7U1A - chains C and F of the 11 polymer chains in the assembly; structure by electron microscopy, 3.30 A resolution.

== Chain C ==
Molecule: Replication factor C subunit 3
Source organism: Saccharomyces cerevisiae
Reference sequence: P38629 (RFC3_YEAST); numbering as in UniProt (aligned over 1-340)
Chain sequence (340 residues; each row starts with the number of its first residue):
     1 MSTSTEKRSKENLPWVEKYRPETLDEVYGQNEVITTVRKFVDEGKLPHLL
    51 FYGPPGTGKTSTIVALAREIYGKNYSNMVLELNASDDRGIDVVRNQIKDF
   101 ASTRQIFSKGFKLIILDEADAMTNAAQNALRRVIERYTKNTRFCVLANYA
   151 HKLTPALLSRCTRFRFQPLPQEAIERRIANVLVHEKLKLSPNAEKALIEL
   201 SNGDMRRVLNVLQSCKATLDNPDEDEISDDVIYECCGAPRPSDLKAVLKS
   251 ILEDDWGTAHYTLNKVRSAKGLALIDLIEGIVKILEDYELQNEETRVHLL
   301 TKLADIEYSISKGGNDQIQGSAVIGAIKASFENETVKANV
Unresolved in the structure: 1-8, 336-340
Bound ions: Mg2+: Thr60 (together with ATP-gamma-S)
Small-molecule neighbours: ATP-gamma-S (AGS; phosphothiophosphoric acid-adenylate ester): Val16, Tyr19, Arg20, Pro21, Glu26, Val27, Tyr28, Gly29, Gln30, Pro54, Pro55, Gly56, Thr57, Gly58, Lys59, Thr60, Ser61, Glu118, Asn148, Leu169, Arg177, Met205, Arg206, Leu209

== Chain F ==
Molecule: Proliferating cell nuclear antigen
Source organism: Saccharomyces cerevisiae
Reference sequence: P15873 (PCNA_YEAST); numbering as in UniProt (aligned over 1-258)
Chain sequence (264 residues; numbered -5 to 258; the number before each row is that of its first residue; numbers below 1 keep their minus sign (Gly-5 is residue -5)):
    -5 GPHMASMLEAKFEEASLFKRIIDGFKDCVQLVNFQCKEDGIIAQAVDDSR
    45 VLLVSLEIGVEAFQEYRCDHPVTLGMDLTSLSKILRCGNNTDTLTLIADN
    95 TPDSIILLFEDTKKDRIAEYSLKLMDIDADFLKIEELQYDSTLSLPSSEF
   145 SKIVRDLSQLSDSINIMITKETIKFVADGDIGSGSVIIKPFVDMEHPETS
   195 IKLEMDQPVDLTFGAKYLLDIIKGSSLSDRVGIRLSSEAPALFQFDLKSG
   245 FLQFFLAPKFNDEE
Unresolved in the structure: -5 to 0, 256-258
Construct notes: expression tag (-5 to 0)

== Interface between chain C and chain F ==
Pairs across the interface (36):
  Asn74(C) - Lys127(F)
  Ser76(C) - Arg44(F)  hydrogen bond (backbone-side chain)
  Ser76(C) - Ala123(F)
  Asn77(C) - Val40(F)
  Asn77(C) - Arg44(F)  hydrogen bond (backbone-side chain)
  Asn77(C) - Lys127(F)
  Val79(C) - Arg44(F)
  Leu80(C) - Asp42(F)
  Leu80(C) - Arg44(F)
  Gln96(C) - Asp42(F)
  Gln96(C) - Ser43(F)
  Asp99(C) - Val45(F)
  Asp99(C) - Lys210(F)  salt bridge
  Asp99(C) - Tyr211(F)  hydrogen bond
  Phe100(C) - Ser43(F)
  Ser102(C) - Lys253(F)  hydrogen bond
  Ser102(C) - Phe254(F)  hydrogen bond (backbone-backbone)
  Thr103(C) - Val45(F)
  Thr103(C) - Pro252(F)
  Thr103(C) - Lys253(F)
  Thr103(C) - Phe254(F)
  Arg104(C) - Ala251(F)
  Arg104(C) - Pro252(F)  hydrogen bond (backbone-backbone)
  Arg104(C) - Lys253(F)
  Arg104(C) - Phe254(F)
  Arg104(C) - Asn255(F)
  Ile106(C) - Arg44(F)
  Ile106(C) - Val45(F)
  Ile106(C) - Leu46(F)
  Ile106(C) - Pro234(F)
  Ile106(C) - Phe249(F)
  Ile106(C) - Ala251(F)  hydrophobic
  Phe107(C) - Leu47(F)  hydrophobic
  Phe107(C) - Lys127(F)
  Lys109(C) - Glu232(F)  salt bridge
  Asn140(C) - Phe254(F)
Interface residues without a listed pair, chain C (19 interface residues in all): Asn95, Ala101, Gln105, Gly110
Interface residues without a listed pair, chain F (21 interface residues in all): Phe125, Glu129

== In short ==
The interface between chain C and chain F involves 19 residues on one side and 21 on the other, with 6
hydrogen bonds and 2 salt bridges. Polar pairs include Asp99(C)-Lys210(F), Lys109(C)-Glu232(F) and
Ser76(C)-Arg44(F). Chain C binds ATP-gamma-S.
Here chain C is Replication factor C subunit 3 and chain F is Proliferating cell nuclear antigen, both from
Saccharomyces cerevisiae. Entry 7U1A (RFC:PCNA bound to dsDNA with a ssDNA gap of six nucleotides) was
determined by electron microscopy (same publication as 7U19 and 7U1P).
